8OW4 - chains A and G of the 3 polymer chains in the assembly; structure by X-ray diffraction, 2.75 A resolution.

Chain A:
Molecule: Nuclear factor of activated T-cells, cytoplasmic 2
Organism: Homo sapiens
UniProtKB: Q13469 (NFAC2_HUMAN); numbering as in UniProt (aligned over 391-678)
Chain sequence (298 residues; each row starts with the number of its first residue):
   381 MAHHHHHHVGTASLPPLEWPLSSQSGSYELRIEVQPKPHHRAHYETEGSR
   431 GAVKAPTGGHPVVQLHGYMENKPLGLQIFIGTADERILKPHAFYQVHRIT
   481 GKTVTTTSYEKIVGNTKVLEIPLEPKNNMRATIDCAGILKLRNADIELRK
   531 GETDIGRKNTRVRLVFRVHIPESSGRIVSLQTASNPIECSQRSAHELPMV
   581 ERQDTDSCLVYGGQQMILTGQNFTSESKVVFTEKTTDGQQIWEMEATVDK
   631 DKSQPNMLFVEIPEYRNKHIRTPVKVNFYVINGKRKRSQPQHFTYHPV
Not modelled in the structure: 381-394, 481-483, 554-555, 585-596, 604-605, 614-621, 629-632, 634-652, 664-665, 672-678
Sequence notes: initiating methionine (381); expression tag (382-390)
Curated features (UniProtKB/Swiss-Prot):
  - DNA-binding region: Arg421 to Gly428
  - motif: Lys664 to Lys666 (Nuclear localization signal)

Chain G:
Molecule: 15-nt DNA strand
Sequence (15 nucleotides; numbered 4001 to 4015; the number before each row is that of its first residue):
  4001 TTGCTGGAAAAATAG

Chain A / chain G interface:
Pairs across the interface (16):
  Arg421(A) - DG4006(G)  base contact
  Arg421(A) - DG4007(G)  hydrogen bond to the base
  Arg421(A) - DA4008(G)  base contact
  Gly428(A) - DT4005(G)  base contact
  Ser429(A) - DC4004(G)  hydrogen bond to the phosphate
  Ser429(A) - DT4005(G)  base contact
  Arg430(A) - DC4004(G)  sugar contact
  Arg430(A) - DT4005(G)  phosphate contact
  Arg430(A) - DG4006(G)  hydrogen bond to the base
  Arg430(A) - DG4007(G)  hydrogen bond to the base
  Gly431(A) - DC4004(G)  sugar contact
  Gly431(A) - DT4005(G)  phosphate contact
  Ile479(A) - DC4004(G)  phosphate contact
  Arg537(A) - DA4014(G)  sugar contact
  Gln571(A) - DG4007(G)  hydrogen bond to the base
  Gln571(A) - DA4008(G)  hydrogen bond to the base
Other interface residues (no listed pair), chain A (10 interface residues in all): Glu427, Ala432
Other interface residues (no listed pair), chain G (7 interface residues in all): DG4003

In short:
10 residues of chain A face 7 of chain G across their interface, with 6 hydrogen bonds. Among the polar pairs
are Arg421(A)-DG4007(G), Arg430(A)-DG4006(G) and Arg430(A)-DG4007(G). UniProt lists a DNA-binding region on
chain A.
Chain A is Nuclear factor of activated T-cells, cytoplasmic 2 (Homo sapiens) and chain G is a 15-nt DNA
strand; the structure, 2.75 angstrom crystal structure of human NFAT1 with bound DNA, was determined by X-ray
diffraction.
